1NJE - chain A; structure by X-ray diffraction, 2.30 A resolution.

Chain A:
Molecule: Thymidylate synthase
Source organism: Lactobacillus casei
Notes: EC 2.1.1.45
Reference sequence: P00469 (TYSY_LACCA); residues 1-316 here = UniProt positions 1-316
Sequence (316 residues; each row starts with the number of its first residue):
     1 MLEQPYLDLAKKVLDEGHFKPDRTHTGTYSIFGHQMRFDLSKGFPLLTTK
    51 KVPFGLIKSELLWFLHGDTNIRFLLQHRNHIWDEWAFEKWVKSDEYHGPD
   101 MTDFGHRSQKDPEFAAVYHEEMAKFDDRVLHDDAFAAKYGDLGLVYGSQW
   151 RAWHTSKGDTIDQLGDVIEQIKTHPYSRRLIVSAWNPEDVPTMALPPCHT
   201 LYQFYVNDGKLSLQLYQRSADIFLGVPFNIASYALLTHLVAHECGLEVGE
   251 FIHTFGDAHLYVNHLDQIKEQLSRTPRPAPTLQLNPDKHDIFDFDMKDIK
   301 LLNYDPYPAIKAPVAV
Residues lining bound ligands: 2'-deoxycytidine-5'-monophosphate (DCM): Arg23, Arg178, Arg179, Leu195, Cys198, Gln217, Arg218, Ser219, Ala220, Asp221, Gly225, Asn229, His259, Tyr261
UniProt features mapped onto this chain:
  - active site: Cys198 (Nucleophile)
  - binding site (dUMP): Arg23, Arg178, Arg179, Arg218 to Asp221, Asn229, His259 to Tyr261
  - binding site ((6R)-5,10-methylene-5,6,7,8-tetrahydrofolate): Asp221, Ala315

Summary:
Bound to chain A: 2'-deoxycytidine-5'-monophosphate. UniProt lists active-site residue Cys198, 11 dUMP-binding
residues and (6R)-5,10-methylene-5,6,7,8-tetrahydrofolate-binding residues Asp221 and Ala315.
Chain A is Thymidylate synthase (Lactobacillus casei); the structure, Thymidylate synthase with
2'-deoxycytidine 5'-monophosphate (dcmp), was determined by X-ray diffraction together with 1NJB, 1NJA, 1NJC
and 1NJD from the same study.
